3NCF - chains A and B; structure by X-ray diffraction, 2.80 A resolution.

[Chain A]
Protein: Prolactin
Source organism: Homo sapiens
Notes: fragment: sequence database residues 43-227
UniProt: P01236 (PRL_HUMAN); residues 15-199 here correspond to UniProt positions 43-227 (UniProt number = residue number + 28)
Chain sequence (186 residues; each row starts with the number of its first residue):
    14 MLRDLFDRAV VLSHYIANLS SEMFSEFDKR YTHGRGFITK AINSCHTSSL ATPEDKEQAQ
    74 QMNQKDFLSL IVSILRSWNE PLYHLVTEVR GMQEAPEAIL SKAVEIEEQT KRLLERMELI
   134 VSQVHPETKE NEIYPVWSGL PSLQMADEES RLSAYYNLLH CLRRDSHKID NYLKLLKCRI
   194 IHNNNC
Construct notes: initiating methionine (14); engineered mutation A30 (His58 in P01236), R129 (Gly157 in P01236)
Disulfide bonds: C58-C174, C191-C199
Ion coordination: Na+: D68 (shared with K66(B), T69(B) of chain B)
Curated features (UniProtKB/Swiss-Prot):
  - modified residue (Phosphoserine): S26, S34, S90, S135, S166
  - glycosylation: N31 (N-linked (GlcNAc...) asparagine)
Reported in the primary citation:
  - mutagenesis - H27A, H30A: unchanged binding to Prolactin receptor (chain B)
  - mutagenesis - H180D: abolished binding to Prolactin receptor (chain B)
  - mutagenesis - H173A: decreased binding to Prolactin receptor (chain B)
  - mutagenesis - H30A, H180A: decreased signaling with Prolactin receptor (chain B)
  - post-translational modification sites: N31 (citing earlier work)

[Chain B]
Protein: Prolactin receptor
Source organism: Homo sapiens
Notes: fragment: Extracellular domain residues 26-234
UniProt: P16471 (PRLR_HUMAN); residues 2-210 here correspond to UniProt positions 26-234 (UniProt number = residue number + 24)
Chain sequence (210 residues; each row starts with the number of its first residue):
     1 MLPPGKPEIF KCRSPNKETF TCWWRPGTDG GLPTNYSLTY HREGETLMHE CPDYITGGPN
    61 SCHFGKQYTS MWRTYIMMVN ATNQMGSSFS DELYVDVTYI VQPDPPLELA VEVKQPEDRK
   121 PYLWIKWSPP TLIDLKTGWF TLLYEIRLKP EKAAEWEIHF AGQQTEFKIL SLHPGQKYLV
   181 QVRCKPDAGY WSAWSPATFI QIPSDFTMND
Unresolved in the structure: 207-210
Construct notes: initiating methionine (1); engineered mutation A188 (His212 in P16471)
Disulfide bonds: C12-C22, C51-C62
Ion coordination: Na+ site 1: T19, T21; Na+ site 2: Y54, S61; Na+ site 3: K66, T69 (shared with D68(A) of chain A)
Curated features (UniProtKB/Swiss-Prot):
  - motif: W191 to S195 (WSXWS motif)
  - binding site (Zn(2+)): D187
  - glycosylation (N-linked (GlcNAc...) asparagine): N35, N80, N209
Reported in the primary citation:
  - mutagenesis - H188A: unchanged signaling in response to WT hPRL

[Chain A / chain B interface]
Contacting residue pairs (47):
  H27(A) - D187(B)
  I51(A) - Y94(B)  hydrophobic
  T52(A) - Y94(B)
  I55(A) - E43(B)
  N56(A) - E43(B)  hydrogen bond (backbone-side chain)
  N56(A) - G44(B)
  P66(A) - W72(B)
  E67(A) - S70(B)
  E67(A) - M71(B)  hydrogen bond (backbone-backbone)
  E67(A) - W72(B)
  E67(A) - R73(B)  salt bridge
  D68(A) - W139(B)
  K69(A) - E18(B)  salt bridge
  K69(A) - K66(B)
  K69(A) - D134(B)  salt bridge
  K69(A) - W139(B)
  E70(A) - K66(B)  salt bridge
  Q73(A) - T137(B)
  R176(A) - Y99(B)  hydrogen bond
  R177(A) - E43(B)  salt bridge
  R177(A) - W72(B)  hydrogen bond (side chain-backbone)
  R177(A) - T74(B)  hydrogen bond
  R177(A) - D96(B)  salt bridge
  R177(A) - Y99(B)
  H180(A) - W72(B)  hydrogen bond
  H180(A) - T98(B)
  H180(A) - A188(B)
  K181(A) - W72(B)
  N184(A) - K17(B)  hydrogen bond
  N184(A) - W72(B)
  N184(A) - G138(B)
  N184(A) - W139(B)  hydrogen bond (side chain-backbone)
  Y185(A) - W72(B)  hydrophobic
  K187(A) - G138(B)
  K187(A) - T141(B)
  K187(A) - D187(B)  salt bridge
  L188(A) - T137(B)
  L188(A) - G138(B)
  L188(A) - W139(B)
  C191(A) - K136(B)
  C191(A) - T137(B)
  C191(A) - G138(B)
  N197(A) - K136(B)
  N197(A) - T137(B)
  N198(A) - K136(B)
  C199(A) - L135(B)
  C199(A) - K136(B)  hydrogen bond (backbone-backbone)
Other interface residues (no listed pair), chain A (26 interface residues in all): A54, H173, D183
Other interface residues (no listed pair), chain B (25 interface residues in all): T69, I76
Interface features reported in the paper:
  - hot spots on chain A (mutagenesis) - H180A (100-fold): decreased binding to Prolactin receptor (chain B)
  - hot spots on chain B (mutagenesis) - H188A (100-fold): decreased binding to Prolactin (chain A)

[Summary]
26 residues of chain A and 25 residues of chain B are in contact, with 9 hydrogen bonds and 7 salt bridges.
Polar contacts include E67(A)-R73(B), K69(A)-E18(B) and K69(A)-D134(B). From the paper: H173A and H180A of
chain A reduce binding to Prolactin receptor (chain B); a modification site at N31(A); 6 substitutions were
tested in all.
Chain A is Prolactin and chain B is Prolactin receptor, both from Homo sapiens; the structure, A mutant human
Prolactin receptor antagonist H30A in complex with the mutant extracellular domain H188A of ..., was
determined by X-ray diffraction (same publication as 3N06, 3N0P, 3NCB and 3NCC).
